Entry 4OLN (X-ray diffraction, 1.70 A resolution); this record covers chains A and E of the 4 polymer chains in the assembly.

== Chain A ==
Molecule: AncSR1
Organism: synthetic construct
Notes: fragment: DNA binding domain
Amino-acid sequence (82 residues; numbered 1 to 82; the number before each row is that of its first residue):
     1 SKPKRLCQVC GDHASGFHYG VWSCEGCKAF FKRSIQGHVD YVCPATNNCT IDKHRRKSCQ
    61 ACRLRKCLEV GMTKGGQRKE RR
Not modelled in the structure: 1, 37-38, 74-82
Ion coordination: Zn2+ site 1: Cys-7, Cys-10, Cys-24, Cys-27; Na+: Tyr-41 (shared with 1 residue of chain F); Zn2+ site 2: Cys-43, Cys-49, Cys-59, Cys-62
What the authors report for this chain:
  - specificity-determining residues: Glu-25 (from molecular simulation)
  - binding site for the 19-nt DNA strand (chain E): Glu-25, Lys-28 (from molecular simulation)
  - conformationally variable residues (side-chain flip): Lys-28 (from molecular simulation)

== Chain E ==
Molecule: 19-nt DNA strand
Sequence (19 nucleotides; numbered 1 to 19; the number before each row is that of its first residue):
     1 CCAGGTCAGA GTGACCTGA

== Chain A / chain E interface ==
Residue-residue contacts - 11 pairs, chain A then chain E:
  Gly-16(A) / DC2(E)  phosphate contact
  Phe-17(A) / DC2(E)  hydrogen bond to the phosphate
  His-18(A) / DC2(E)  sugar contact
  His-18(A) / DA3(E)  salt bridge to the phosphate
  Tyr-19(A) / DA3(E)  hydrogen bond to the phosphate
  Tyr-19(A) / DG4(E)  phosphate contact
  Lys-28(A) / DA3(E)  base contact
  Lys-28(A) / DG4(E)  hydrogen bond to the base
  Lys-32(A) / DG5(E)  hydrogen bond to the base
  Lys-32(A) / DT6(E)  hydrogen bond to the base
  Gln-36(A) / DG5(E)  hydrogen bond to the phosphate
Also at the interface, not in a pair above, chain A (8 interface residues in all): Ser-15

== Summary ==
Chain A and chain E form an interface of 8 and 5 residues respectively; the contacts include 6 hydrogen bonds
and 1 salt bridge. Polar pairs include Lys-28(A)/DG4(E), Lys-32(A)/DG5(E) and Lys-32(A)/DT6(E). From the
paper: a binding site for the 19-nt DNA strand (chain E) at Glu-25(A) and Lys-28(A); the specificity
determinant Glu-25(A).
Here chain A is AncSR1 (synthetic construct) and chain E is a 19-nt DNA strand. Entry 4OLN (Ancestral Steroid
Receptor 1 in complex with estrogen response element DNA) was determined by X-ray diffraction, deposited
together with 4OND, 4OOR and 4OV7.
